PDB entry 5E3E | X-ray diffraction, 1.70 A resolution | chains A and B

# Chain A
Name: CdiI immunity protein
Organism: Yersinia kristensenii ATCC 33638
UniProtKB: C4TSS4 (C4TSS4_YERKR); residues 25-98 here correspond to UniProt positions 2-75 (UniProt number = residue number - 23)
Chain sequence (104 residues; numbered 1 to 104; the number before each row is that of its first residue):
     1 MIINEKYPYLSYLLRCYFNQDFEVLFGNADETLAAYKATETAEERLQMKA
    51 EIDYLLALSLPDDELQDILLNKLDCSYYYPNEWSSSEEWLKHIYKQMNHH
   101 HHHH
Unresolved in the structure: 100-104
Differences from the reference sequence: expression tag (99-104)
Modified / non-standard residues: Mse1 (selenomethionine; parent Met); Mse48 (selenomethionine; parent Met); Mse97 (selenomethionine; parent Met)

# Chain B
Name: Large exoprotein involved in heme utilization or adhesion
Organism: Yersinia kristensenii ATCC 33638
UniProtKB: C4TSS5 (C4TSS5_YERKR); residues 168-281 here correspond to UniProt positions 3283-3396 (UniProt number = residue number + 3115)
Chain sequence (114 residues; numbered 168 to 281; the number before each row is that of its first residue):
   168 GGHLIDRHVGKTEAELLNRVSTGNVKSASSFTDRTTAEAVTSKAIDSNQA
   218 KIDSYLSGSQKGYLEIDYQSNVPIGISVSRGSTNVSSVTNARIIIARDPS
   268 MPTGYKIITGYPTP
Modified / non-standard residues: Mse268 (selenomethionine; parent Met)
Ion coordination: Na+: S237, T256, N257
What the authors report for this chain:
  - contacts within the chain: L183-V245 (hydrophobic contact), L184-V245 (hydrophobic contact)
  - catalytic residues: H175, R186, Y278 (proposed by the authors, not directly observed)
  - catalytic residues: T276
  - mutagenesis - H175A, R186A, T276A, Y278A: decreased catalytic activity on cCMP
  - mutagenesis - N191A, K193A, S196A: unchanged catalytic activity
  - mutagenesis - H175A, Y278A: abolished catalytic activity on tRNA

# How chain A and chain B interact
Pairs across the interface (44):
  Y12(A) - K228(B)
  Y12(A) - G229(B)  hydrogen bond (side chain-backbone)
  Y12(A) - Y230(B)  hydrogen bond (side chain-backbone)
  R15(A) - E232(B)  salt bridge
  R15(A) - R259(B)
  C16(A) - E232(B)
  C16(A) - I261(B)  hydrophobic
  Y17(A) - Y230(B)
  N19(A) - Y278(B)
  Q20(A) - R174(B)
  Q20(A) - H175(B)
  Q20(A) - V192(B)
  Q20(A) - S194(B)
  Q20(A) - A195(B)
  Q20(A) - S196(B)  hydrogen bond (side chain-backbone)
  Q20(A) - Y278(B)  hydrogen bond (backbone-side chain)
  D21(A) - L171(B)
  D21(A) - R174(B)  salt bridge
  D21(A) - H175(B)  salt bridge
  D21(A) - T276(B)  hydrogen bond
  F22(A) - N191(B)
  E23(A) - N191(B)  hydrogen bond
  V24(A) - L171(B)  hydrophobic
  L25(A) - L171(B)  hydrophobic
  L25(A) - I275(B)  hydrophobic
  F26(A) - Y230(B)
  T39(A) - G229(B)
  E40(A) - K228(B)
  E40(A) - G229(B)  hydrogen bond (side chain-backbone)
  T41(A) - Q227(B)
  E44(A) - K228(B)
  L70(A) - K193(B)  hydrogen bond (backbone-side chain)
  N71(A) - K193(B)
  D74(A) - K193(B)  salt bridge
  D74(A) - R259(B)  salt bridge
  C75(A) - K193(B)  hydrogen bond (backbone-side chain)
  S76(A) - V192(B)
  S76(A) - K193(B)  hydrogen bond (backbone-backbone)
  Y77(A) - N191(B)
  Y78(A) - N191(B)  hydrogen bond (backbone-backbone)
  Y78(A) - V192(B)
  Y78(A) - K193(B)
  Y78(A) - R247(B)
  N81(A) - R247(B)
Other interface residues (no listed pair), chain A (25 interface residues in all): N4
Other interface residues (no listed pair), chain B (24 interface residues in all): L231, D234, P279, T280
Interface features reported in the paper:
  - specific contacts: Y12(A)-Y230(B), Q20(A)-Y278(B), D21(A)-H175(B), D74(A)-R259(B), R174(B)-D21(A), N191(B)-Y78(A), N191(B)-E23(A), K193(B)-C75(A), K193(B)-S76(A), K193(B)-D74(A), S196(B)-Q20(A), G229(B)-E40(A), G229(B)-Y12(A), E232(B)-C16(A), E232(B)-R15(A), T276(B)-D21(A)

# In short
25 residues of chain A and 24 residues of chain B are in contact, with 11 hydrogen bonds and 5 salt bridges.
Polar pairs include R15(A)-E232(B), D21(A)-R174(B) and D21(A)-H175(B). The authors report contacts between
Y12(A) and Y230(B), Q20(A) and Y278(B) and D21(A) and H175(B) among others. From the paper: catalytic residues
H175(B), R186(B) and Y278(B) among others; H175A, R186A and T276A of chain B, among others, reduce catalytic
activity on cCMP; 7 substitutions were tested in all.
Here chain A is CdiI immunity protein and chain B is Large exoprotein involved in heme utilization or
adhesion, both from Yersinia kristensenii ATCC 33638. Entry 5E3E (Crystal structure of CdiA-CT/CdiI complex
from Y. kristensenii 33638) was determined by X-ray diffraction.
